PDB entry 8KD3 | electron microscopy, 2.90 A resolution | chains V and X of the 16 polymer chains in the assembly

== Chain V ==
Protein: Histone H2B 1.1
Organism: Xenopus laevis
UniProt: P02281 (H2B11_XENLA); residues 1-122 here correspond to UniProt positions 5-126 (UniProt number = residue number + 4)
Sequence (122 residues; row label = number of the first residue in the row):
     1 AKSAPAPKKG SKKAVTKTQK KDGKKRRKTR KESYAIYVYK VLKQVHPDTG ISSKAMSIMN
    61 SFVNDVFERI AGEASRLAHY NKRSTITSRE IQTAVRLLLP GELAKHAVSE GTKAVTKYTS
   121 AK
Unresolved in the structure: 1-28, 120-122
Differences from the reference sequence: engineered mutation Thr29 (Ser33 in P02281)
UniProt features mapped onto this chain:
  - modified residue: Lys2 (N6-acetyllysine), Lys9 (N6-acetyllysine), Ser11 (Phosphoserine), Lys12 (N6-acetyllysine), Lys17 (N6-acetyllysine)
  - glycosylation: Ser109 (O-linked (GlcNAc) serine)
  - cross-link: Lys117 (Glycyl lysine isopeptide (Lys-Gly) (interchain with G-Cter in ubiquitin))

== Chain X ==
Molecule: 187bp DNA
Sequence (187 nucleotides; numbered -93 to 93; the number before each row is that of its first residue; numbers below 1 keep their minus sign (DG-93 is residue -93)):
   -93 GCGGTGGCGG CCGCTCTAGA ACAGGATGTA TATATCTGAC ACGTGCCTGG AGACTAGGGA
   -33 GTAATCCCCT TGGCGGTTAA AACGCGGGGG ACAGCGCGTA CGTGCGTTTA AGCGGTGCTA
    27 GAGCTGTCTA CGACCAATTG AGCGGCCTCG GCACCGGGAT TCTCCAGGGC GGCCGCGTAT
    87 AGGGTCC
Unresolved in the structure: -93 to -89, 76-93

== Chain V / chain X interface ==
Contacting residue pairs - 16 pairs, chain V then chain X:
  Thr29(V) - DC30(X)  phosphate contact
  Arg30(V) - DC-47(X)  sugar contact
  Arg30(V) - DT-46(X)  sugar contact
  Tyr39(V) - DA-53(X)  sugar contact
  Tyr39(V) - DC-52(X)  hydrogen bond to the phosphate
  Gly50(V) - DA-53(X)  phosphate contact
  Ile51(V) - DC-54(X)  sugar contact
  Ile51(V) - DA-53(X)  hydrogen bond to the phosphate
  Ser52(V) - DC-54(X)  phosphate contact
  Ser53(V) - DA-55(X)  sugar contact
  Ser53(V) - DC-54(X)  hydrogen bond to the phosphate
  Lys82(V) - DA-34(X)  phosphate contact
  Arg83(V) - DA-34(X)  phosphate contact
  Arg83(V) - DG-33(X)  salt bridge to the phosphate
  Ser84(V) - DG-35(X)  sugar contact
  Ser84(V) - DA-34(X)  hydrogen bond to the phosphate
Interface residues without a listed pair, chain V (11 interface residues in all): Thr85

== Summary ==
Chain V and chain X form an interface of 11 and 10 residues respectively, with 4 hydrogen bonds and 1 salt
bridge. Polar contacts include Tyr39(V)-DC-52(X), Ile51(V)-DA-53(X) and Ser53(V)-DC-54(X).
Chain V is Histone H2B 1.1 (Xenopus laevis) and chain X is 187bp DNA; the structure, Rpd3S in complex with
nucleosome with H3K36MLA modification, H3K9Q mutation and 187bp DNA, was determined by electron microscopy
together with 8KC7, 8KD2, 8KD4, 8KD5, 8KD6 and 8KD7 from the same study.
